Entry 4PAR (X-ray diffraction, 2.89 A resolution); this record covers chains H and A of the 8 polymer chains in the assembly.

== Chain H ==
Molecule: 14-nt DNA strand
Sequence (14 nucleotides; numbered 29 to 42; the number before each row is that of its first residue):
    29 TATTGTATCGAGCA

== Chain A ==
Protein: Uncharacterized protein AbaSI
Source organism: Acinetobacter baumannii
UniProt: B0VN39 (B0VN39_ACIBS); residues 1-321 here = UniProt positions 1-321
Amino-acid sequence (321 residues; each row starts with the number of its first residue):
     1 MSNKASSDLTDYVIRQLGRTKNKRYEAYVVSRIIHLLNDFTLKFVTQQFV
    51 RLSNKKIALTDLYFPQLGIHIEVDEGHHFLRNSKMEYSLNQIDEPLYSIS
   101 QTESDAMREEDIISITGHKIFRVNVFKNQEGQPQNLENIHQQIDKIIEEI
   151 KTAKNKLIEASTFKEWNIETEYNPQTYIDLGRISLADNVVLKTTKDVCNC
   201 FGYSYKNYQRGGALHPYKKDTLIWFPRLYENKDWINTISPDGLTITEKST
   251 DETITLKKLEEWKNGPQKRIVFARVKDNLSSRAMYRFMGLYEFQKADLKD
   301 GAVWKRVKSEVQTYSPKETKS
Disordered / not traced: 1-4, 319-321
Construct notes: engineered mutation Ser2 (Cys in B0VN39), Ser309 (Cys in B0VN39), Ser321 (Cys in B0VN39)
What the authors report for this chain:
  - self-association interface (contacts with another copy of this molecule); pairs are residue here / residue on that copy: Asp11-Arg24 (salt bridge), Ile14, Tyr28, Ser31, Arg32, His35, Leu36, Asn38, Leu136
  - catalytic residues: Lys23, Asp61, Glu72, Val73, Asp74, Glu75, His78 (proposed by the authors, not directly observed)
  - mutagenesis - K23A, D61A, E75A, H78A, D105A, W234A, L259A, R269A, W304A: abolished catalytic activity
  - mutagenesis - D74A, E103A, R108A, W224A, N236A: decreased catalytic activity
  - mutagenesis - H77A, Q209A, T253A, K263A: unchanged catalytic activity
  - contacts within the chain: Lys23-Asp61, Glu26-Gln47 (hydrogen bond), Gln48-Asp111 (backbone contact), Asp111-Arg286, Arg227-Asn236 (hydrogen bond)
  - binding site for the 18-nt DNA strand: Gln209, Arg282
  - binding site for the 18-nt DNA strand: Gln209

== Interface between chain H and chain A ==
Contacting residue pairs (10):
  DT32(H) - Lys276(A)  salt bridge to the phosphate
  DT32(H) - Ser281(A)  phosphate contact
  DG38(H) - Gln209(A)  hydrogen bond to the base
  DA39(H) - Lys206(A)  salt bridge to the phosphate
  DA39(H) - Asn207(A)  sugar contact
  DA39(H) - Gln209(A)  base contact
  DG40(H) - Tyr205(A)  sugar contact
  DG40(H) - Lys206(A)  hydrogen bond to the phosphate
  DG40(H) - Asn207(A)  sugar contact
  DC41(H) - Tyr205(A)  hydrogen bond to the phosphate

== In short ==
5 residues of chain H and 6 residues of chain A are in contact, with 3 hydrogen bonds and 2 salt bridges.
Among the polar pairs are DG38(H)-Gln209(A), DG40(H)-Lys206(A) and DC41(H)-Tyr205(A). The paper reports
catalytic residues Lys23(A), Asp61(A) and Glu72(A) among others; K23A, D61A and E75A of chain A, among others,
abolish catalytic activity; 18 substitutions were tested in all.
Chain H is a 14-nt DNA strand and chain A is Uncharacterized protein AbaSI (Acinetobacter baumannii); the
structure, The 5-Hydroxymethylcytosine-Specific Restriction Enzyme AbaSI in a Complex with Product-like DNA,
was determined by X-ray diffraction together with 4PBA and 4PBB from the same study.
